Entry 1EN6 (X-ray diffraction, 2.00 A resolution); this record covers chains A and B.

== Chain A (and B) ==
Name: Manganese superoxide dismutase
Organism: Escherichia coli
Notes: EC 1.15.1.1; chain B of this document is another copy of the same molecule, construct and numbering; everything in this record applies to it too
Reference sequence: P00448 (SODM_ECOLI); residues 1-205 here = UniProt positions 1-205
Chain sequence (205 residues; numbered 1 to 205; the number before each row is that of its first residue):
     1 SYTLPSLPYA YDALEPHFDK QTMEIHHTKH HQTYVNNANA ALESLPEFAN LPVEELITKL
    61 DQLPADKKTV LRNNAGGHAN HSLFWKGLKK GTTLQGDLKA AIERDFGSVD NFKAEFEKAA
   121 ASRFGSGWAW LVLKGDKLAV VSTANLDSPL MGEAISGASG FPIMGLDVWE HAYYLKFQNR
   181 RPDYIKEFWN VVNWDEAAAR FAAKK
Differences from the reference sequence: engineered mutation Leu-146 (Gln in P00448)
Swiss-Prot annotation at these positions:
  - binding site (Mn(2+)): His-27
Metal / ion sites: Mn2+: His-26, His-81, Asp-167, His-171

== Interface between chain A and chain B ==
Pairs across the interface (35; chain A residue first):
  Ile-25(A) / Tyr-174(B)
  Ile-25(A) / Gln-178(B)
  Ile-25(A) / Asn-179(B)
  Lys-29(A) / Asn-179(B)
  His-30(A) / Tyr-174(B)  hydrogen bond
  His-30(A) / Asn-179(B)
  Asn-73(A) / Phe-124(B)
  Phe-124(A) / Asn-73(B)
  Phe-124(A) / Asn-145(B)
  Phe-124(A) / Leu-146(B)  hydrophobic
  Phe-124(A) / Trp-169(B)  hydrophobic
  Gly-125(A) / Ser-126(B)
  Gly-125(A) / Asn-145(B)
  Gly-125(A) / Trp-169(B)
  Ser-126(A) / Gly-125(B)
  Ser-126(A) / Ser-126(B)  hydrogen bond
  Asn-145(A) / Gly-125(B)
  Leu-146(A) / Phe-124(B)  hydrophobic
  Trp-169(A) / Phe-124(B)  hydrophobic
  Trp-169(A) / Gly-125(B)
  Trp-169(A) / Glu-170(B)
  Glu-170(A) / His-30(B)
  Glu-170(A) / Trp-169(B)
  Glu-170(A) / Glu-170(B)  hydrogen bond (backbone-side chain)
  Glu-170(A) / His-171(B)  salt bridge
  His-171(A) / Glu-170(B)  salt bridge
  His-171(A) / Tyr-174(B)
  Tyr-174(A) / Ile-25(B)
  Tyr-174(A) / His-30(B)  hydrogen bond
  Tyr-174(A) / His-171(B)
  Tyr-174(A) / Leu-175(B)
  Leu-175(A) / Tyr-174(B)
  Asn-179(A) / Ile-25(B)
  Asn-179(A) / Lys-29(B)
  Asn-179(A) / His-30(B)
Also at the interface, not in a pair above, chain A (17 interface residues in all): Tyr-34, Gln-178
Also at the interface, not in a pair above, chain B (17 interface residues in all): Tyr-34

== Summary ==
The chain A/chain B interface involves 17 residues from each chain, with 4 hydrogen bonds and 2 salt bridges.
Among the polar pairs are Glu-170(A)/His-171(B), His-30(A)/Tyr-174(B) and Ser-126(A)/Ser-126(B). Curated
annotation (UniProt) lists Mn2+-binding residue His-27(A) on chain A.
Chain A and chain B are both Manganese superoxide dismutase (Escherichia coli); the structure, Crystal
structure analysis of the E. coli manganese superoxide dismutase Q146L mutant, was determined by X-ray
diffraction (same publication as 1EN4 and 1EN5).
